6HCT - chains A and D of the 7 polymer chains in the assembly; structure by X-ray diffraction, 3.09 A resolution.

Chain A:
Molecule: 19-nt RNA strand
Sequence (19 nucleotides; row label = number of the first residue in the row):
     1 GCCGAUGAAU GCAUGAAGC

Chain D:
Protein: 50S ribosomal protein L7Ae
Organism: Archaeoglobus fulgidus (strain ATCC 49558 / VC-16 / DSM 4304 / JCM 9628 / NBRC 100126)
Reference sequence: O29494 (RL7A_ARCFU); residue numbers follow UniProt; this construct covers 2-117
Amino-acid sequence (117 residues; row label = number of the first residue in the row):
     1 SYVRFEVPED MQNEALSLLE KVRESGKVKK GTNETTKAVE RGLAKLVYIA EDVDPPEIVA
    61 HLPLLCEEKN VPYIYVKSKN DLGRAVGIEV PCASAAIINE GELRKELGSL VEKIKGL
Construct notes: expression tag (1)
Reported in the primary citation:
  - binding site for the 19-nt RNA strand: Asn-33, Glu-34, Lys-37, Arg-41

Interface between chain A and chain D:
Pairs across the interface - 6 pairs, chain A then chain D:
  A13(A) / Lys-37(D)  salt bridge to the phosphate
  A13(A) / Arg-41(D)  salt bridge to the phosphate
  U14(A) / Arg-41(D)  salt bridge to the phosphate
  G15(A) / Lys-29(D)  salt bridge to the phosphate
  G15(A) / Asn-33(D)  hydrogen bond to the base
  G15(A) / Glu-34(D)  hydrogen bond to the sugar
Also at the interface, not in a pair above, chain A (5 interface residues in all): C12, A16
Also at the interface, not in a pair above, chain D (6 interface residues in all): Glu-89

Overview:
5 residues of chain A and 6 residues of chain D are in contact, with 2 hydrogen bonds and 4 salt bridges.
Polar contacts include G15(A)/Asn-33(D), G15(A)/Glu-34(D) and A13(A)/Lys-37(D). The paper reports a binding
site for the 19-nt RNA strand at Asn-33(D), Glu-34(D) and Lys-37(D) among others.
Here chain A is a 19-nt RNA strand and chain D is 50S ribosomal protein L7Ae (Archaeoglobus fulgidus (strain
ATCC 49558 / VC-16 / DSM 4304 / JCM 9628 / NBRC 100126)). Entry 6HCT (Crystal structure of Archeoglobus
fulgidus L7Ae bound to its cognate UTR k-turn) was determined by X-ray diffraction.
